Entry 9PD1 (electron microscopy, 4.50 A resolution (low resolution: residue-level contacts below are approximate; hydrogen-bond / salt-bridge calls are withheld)); this record covers chains K and L of the 14 polymer chains in the assembly.

== Chain K (and L) ==
Protein: Alpha-soluble NSF attachment protein
Organism: Rattus norvegicus
Notes: chain L of this document is another copy of the same molecule, construct and numbering; everything in this record applies to it too
UniProtKB: P54921 (SNAA_RAT); residue numbers follow UniProt; this construct covers 1-295
Chain sequence (296 residues; numbered 0 to 295; the number before each row is that of its first residue; numbering starts at 0):
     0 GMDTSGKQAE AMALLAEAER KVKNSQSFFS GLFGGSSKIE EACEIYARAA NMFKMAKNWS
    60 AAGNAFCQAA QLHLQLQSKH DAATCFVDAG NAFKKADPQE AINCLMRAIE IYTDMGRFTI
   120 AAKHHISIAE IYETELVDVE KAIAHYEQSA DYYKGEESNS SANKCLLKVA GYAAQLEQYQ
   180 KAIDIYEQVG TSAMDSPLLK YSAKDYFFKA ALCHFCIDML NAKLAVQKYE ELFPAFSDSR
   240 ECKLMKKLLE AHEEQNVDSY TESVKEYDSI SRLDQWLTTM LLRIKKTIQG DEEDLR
Disordered / not traced: 289-295 (chain L: 287-295)
Sequence notes: expression tag (0)

== Chain K / chain L interface ==
Contacting residue pairs - 9 pairs, chain K then chain L:
  R47(K) with D113(L)
  N50(K) with G115(L); F117(L)
  M51(K) with T112(L); D113(L)
  M54(K) with F117(L); Y151(L)
  K94(K) with E156(L)
  R271(K) with D237(L)
Other interface residues (no listed pair), chain K (9 interface residues in all): K53, W58, K93
Other interface residues (no listed pair), chain L (10 interface residues in all): M114, G154, E155

== Overview ==
Chain K and chain L form an interface of 9 and 10 residues respectively.
Chain K and chain L are both Alpha-soluble NSF attachment protein (Rattus norvegicus); the structure, 22bin20S
complex (NSF-alphaSNAP-2:2 syntaxin-1a:SNAP-25), hydrolyzing, class 20, was determined by electron microscopy
(same publication as 9OJR, 9OJU, 9OJZ, 9OK3, 9OK5, 9OKC and 17 further entries).
